PDB entry 6P4J | electron microscopy, 3.10 A resolution | chains A and C of the 3 polymer chains in the assembly

Chain A (and C):
Protein: Capsid protein
Organism: Murine norovirus 1
Notes: chain C of this document is another copy of the same molecule, construct and numbering; everything in this record applies to it too
UniProt: Q2V8W4 (Q2V8W4_9CALI); numbering as in UniProt (aligned over 17-532)
Amino-acid sequence (516 residues; row label = number of the first residue in the row):
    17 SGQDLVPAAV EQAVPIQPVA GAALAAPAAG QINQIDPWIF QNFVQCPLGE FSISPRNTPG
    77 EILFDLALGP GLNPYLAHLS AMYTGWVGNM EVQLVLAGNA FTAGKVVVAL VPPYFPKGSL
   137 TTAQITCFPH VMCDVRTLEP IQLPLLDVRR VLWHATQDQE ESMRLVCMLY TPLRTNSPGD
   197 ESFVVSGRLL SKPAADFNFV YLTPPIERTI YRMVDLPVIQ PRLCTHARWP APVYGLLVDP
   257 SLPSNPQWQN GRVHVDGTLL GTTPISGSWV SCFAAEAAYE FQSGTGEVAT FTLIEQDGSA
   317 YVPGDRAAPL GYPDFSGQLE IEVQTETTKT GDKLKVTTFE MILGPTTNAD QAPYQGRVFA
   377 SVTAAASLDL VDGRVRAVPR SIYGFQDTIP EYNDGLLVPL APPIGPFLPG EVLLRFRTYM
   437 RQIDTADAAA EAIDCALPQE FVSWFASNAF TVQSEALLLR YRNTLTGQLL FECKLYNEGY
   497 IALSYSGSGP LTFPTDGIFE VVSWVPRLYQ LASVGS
Disordered / not traced: 17-18 (chain C: 17-28, 531-532)
From the paper describing this entry:
  - binding site for glycochenodeoxycholic acid: Val339

Chain A / chain C interface:
Residue-residue contacts (37):
  Pro43(A) with Val35(C); Ala36(C), hydrogen bond (backbone-backbone)
  Ala44(A) with Leu40(C), hydrophobic; Val164(C); Arg165(C), hydrogen bond (backbone-backbone)
  Gly46(A) with Ile32(C); Gln33(C), hydrogen bond (backbone-backbone); Val164(C)
  Gln47(A) with Pro31(C), hydrogen bond (side chain-backbone)
  Thr100(A) with Pro128(C); Tyr130(C); Phe131(C)
  Val167(A) with Arg166(C)
  Leu168(A) with Arg166(C), hydrogen bond (backbone-backbone)
  Trp169(A) with Val164(C), hydrophobic; Arg165(C), hydrogen bond (side chain-backbone); Arg166(C)
  Ala171(A) with Tyr130(C), hydrophobic; Arg166(C)
  Glu176(A) with Arg166(C), salt bridge
  Tyr217(A) with Ile32(C); Leu126(C), hydrogen bond (side chain-backbone); Pro128(C), hydrophobic; Pro145(C); Met179(C)
  Leu218(A) with Cys143(C)
  Thr219(A) with Phe144(C)
  Pro220(A) with Gln140(C); Cys143(C); Phe144(C)
  Ile222(A) with Phe131(C), hydrophobic
  Pro319(A) with Leu413(C), hydrophobic; Val414(C)
  Gln371(A) with Leu412(C); Leu413(C)
  Arg373(A) with Gly411(C); Leu412(C)
Other interface residues (no listed pair), chain A (24 interface residues in all): Ala42, Ala45, Ile48, His170, Gln173, Tyr370
Other interface residues (no listed pair), chain C (27 interface residues in all): Pro129, Pro132, Asp163, Val167, Leu168

Summary:
24 residues of chain A face 27 of chain C across their interface; the contacts include 7 hydrogen bonds and 1
salt bridge. Among the polar pairs are Glu176(A)-Arg166(C), Gln47(A)-Pro31(C) and Trp169(A)-Arg165(C). The
paper reports a binding site for glycochenodeoxycholic acid at Val339(A).
Both chains are Capsid protein (Murine norovirus 1). Entry 6P4J (Mouse norovirus complexed with GCDCA) was
determined by electron microscopy together with 6P4K and 6P4L from the same study.
